Entry 4ZHQ (X-ray diffraction, 2.55 A resolution); this record covers chains B and F of the 6 polymer chains in the assembly.

[Chain B]
Protein: Tubulin beta chain
Organism: Sus scrofa
Reference sequence: P02554 (TBB_PIG); the author numbering skips numbers that UniProt does not, so the offset changes along the chain: 1-42 = UniProt 1-42; 45-360 = UniProt 43-358; 369-455 = UniProt 359-445
Sequence (445 residues; numbered 1 to 455; 10 numbers in that range are skipped by the numbering (no residue carries them; nothing is unmodelled there); the number before each row is that of its first residue):
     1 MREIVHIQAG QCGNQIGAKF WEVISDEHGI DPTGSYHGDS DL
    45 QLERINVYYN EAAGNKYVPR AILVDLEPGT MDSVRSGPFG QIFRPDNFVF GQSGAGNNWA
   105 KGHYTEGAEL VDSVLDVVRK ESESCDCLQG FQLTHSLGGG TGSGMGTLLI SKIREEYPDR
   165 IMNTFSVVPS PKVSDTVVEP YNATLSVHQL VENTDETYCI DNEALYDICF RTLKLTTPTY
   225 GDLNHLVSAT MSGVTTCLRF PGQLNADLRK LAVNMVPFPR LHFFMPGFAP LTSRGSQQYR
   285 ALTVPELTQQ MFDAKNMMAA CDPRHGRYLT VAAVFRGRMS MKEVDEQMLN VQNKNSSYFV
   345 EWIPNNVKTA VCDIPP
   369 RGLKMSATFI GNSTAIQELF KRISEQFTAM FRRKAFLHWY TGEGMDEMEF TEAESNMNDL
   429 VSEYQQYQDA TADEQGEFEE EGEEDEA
Disordered / not traced: 279, 439-455
Ion coordination: Ca2+ near Glu113 (its only coordinating residue here)
Residues lining bound ligands:
  - 4Q5 (N-methyl-L-valyl-N-[(3R,4S,5S)-1-{(2S)-2-[(1R,2R)-3-{[(1S,2R)-1-hydroxy-1-phenylpropan-2-yl]amino}-1-methoxy-2-methyl-3-oxopropyl]pyrrolidin-1-yl}-3-methoxy-5-methyl-1-oxoheptan-4-yl]-N-methyl-L-valinamide): Gln11, Gln15, Pro175, Lys176, Val177, Asp179, Tyr210, Thr221, Pro222, Thr223, Tyr224, Gly225, Asn228, Arg278
  - GDP (guanosine-5'-diphosphate): Ala9, Gly10, Gln11, Cys12, Gln15, Ile16, Asp69, Asn101, Ser140, Gly142, Gly143, Gly144, Thr145, Gly146, Ser147, Val171, Pro173, Val177, Ser178, Glu183, Asn206, Leu209, Tyr224, Leu227, Asn228
What the authors report for this chain:
  - binding site for 4Q5: Gln15, Asp179, Thr223, Tyr224, Gly225, Arg278

[Chain F]
Protein: Tubulin-Tyrosine Ligase
Organism: Gallus gallus
Reference sequence: E1BQ43 (E1BQ43_CHICK); residue numbers follow UniProt; this construct covers 1-378
Sequence (384 residues; numbered 1 to 384; the number before each row is that of its first residue):
     1 MYTFVVRDEN SSVYAEVSRL LLATGQWKRL RKDNPRFNLM LGERNRLPFG RLGHEPGLVQ
    61 LVNYYRGADK LCRKASLVKL IKTSPELSES CTWFPESYVI YPTNLKTPVA PAQNGIRHLI
   121 NNTRTDEREV FLAAYNRRRE GREGNVWIAK SSAGAKGEGI LISSEASELL DFIDEQGQVH
   181 VIQKYLEKPL LLEPGHRKFD IRSWVLVDHL YNIYLYREGV LRTSSEPYNS ANFQDKTCHL
   241 TNHCIQKEYS KNYGRYEEGN EMFFEEFNQY LMDALNTTLE NSILLQIKHI IRSCLMCIEP
   301 AISTKHLHYQ SFQLFGFDFM VDEELKVWLI EVNGAPACAQ KLYAELCQGI VDVAISSVFP
   361 LADTGQKTSQ PTSIFIKLHH HHHH
Disordered / not traced: 105-124, 151-158, 250-251, 364-371
Sequence notes: expression tag (379-384)
Residues lining bound ligands: AMP-PCP (ACP; phosphomethylphosphonic acid adenylate ester): Lys74, Pro95, Ile148, Gln183, Lys184, Tyr185, Leu186, Lys198, Asp200, Arg202, Arg222, His239, Leu240, Thr241, Asn242, Asp318, Met320, Ile330, Glu331, Asn333

[Chain B / chain F interface]
Residue-residue contacts (9):
  Leu333(B) - Pro56(F)
  Gln336(B) - Arg36(F)
  Asn337(B) - Arg36(F)  hydrogen bond
  Asn337(B) - Pro56(F)
  Asn337(B) - Gly57(F)
  Asn337(B) - Leu58(F)
  Lys338(B) - Met1(F)
  Ser340(B) - Asn34(F)  hydrogen bond
  Ser340(B) - Arg36(F)
Also at the interface, not in a pair above, chain B (8 interface residues in all): Ser341, Glu345, Asn349
Also at the interface, not in a pair above, chain F (10 interface residues in all): Thr3, Lys28, Leu30, Arg31

[Summary]
8 residues of chain B face 10 of chain F across their interface, with 2 hydrogen bonds. Polar pairs include
Asn337(B)-Arg36(F) and Ser340(B)-Asn34(F). Chain B binds GDP and compound 4Q5. Chain F binds AMP-PCP. The
paper reports a binding site for 4Q5 at Gln15(B), Asp179(B) and Thr223(B) among others.
Chain B is Tubulin beta chain (Sus scrofa) and chain F is Tubulin-Tyrosine Ligase (Gallus gallus); the
structure, Crystal structure of Tubulin-Stathmin-TTL-MMAE Complex, was determined by X-ray diffraction
together with 4ZI7, 4ZOL and 5BMV from the same study.
